PDB entry 6RE4 | electron microscopy, 3.00 A resolution | chains V and Z of the 20 polymer chains in the assembly

== Chain V ==
Molecule: ATP synthase subunit alpha
From: Polytomella sp. Pringsheim 198.80
UniProt: A0ZW40 (A0ZW40_9CHLO); residue numbers follow UniProt; this construct covers 1-562
Chain sequence (562 residues; each row starts with the number of its first residue):
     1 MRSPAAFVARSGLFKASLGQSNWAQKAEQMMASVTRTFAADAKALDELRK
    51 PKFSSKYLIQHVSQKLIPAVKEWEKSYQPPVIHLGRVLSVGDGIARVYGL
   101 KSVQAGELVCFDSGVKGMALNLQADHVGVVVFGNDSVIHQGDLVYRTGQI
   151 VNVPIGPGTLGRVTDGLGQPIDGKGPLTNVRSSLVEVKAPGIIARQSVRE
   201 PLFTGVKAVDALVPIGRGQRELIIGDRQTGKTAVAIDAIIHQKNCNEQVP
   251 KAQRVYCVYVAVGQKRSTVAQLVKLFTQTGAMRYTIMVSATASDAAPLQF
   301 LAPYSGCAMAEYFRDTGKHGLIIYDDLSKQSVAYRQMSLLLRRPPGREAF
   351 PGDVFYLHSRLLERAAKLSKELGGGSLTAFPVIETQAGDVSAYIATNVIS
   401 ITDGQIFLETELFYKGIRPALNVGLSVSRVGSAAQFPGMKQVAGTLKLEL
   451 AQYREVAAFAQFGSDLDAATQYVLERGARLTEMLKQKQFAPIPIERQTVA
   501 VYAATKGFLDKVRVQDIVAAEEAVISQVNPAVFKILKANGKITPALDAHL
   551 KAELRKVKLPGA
Disordered / not traced: 1-42
Construct notes: conflict Arg266 (Lys in A0ZW40)
Bound ions: Mg2+: Thr232 (together with ATP)
Residues lining bound ligands:
  - ADP (adenosine-5'-diphosphate): Val427, Ser428, Arg429
  - ATP (adenosine-5'-triphosphate): Asp226, Arg227, Gln228, Thr229, Gly230, Lys231, Thr232, Ala233, Glu384, Phe413, Arg418, Pro419, Gln486, Lys487, Gln488

== Chain Z ==
Molecule: ATP synthase subunit beta
From: Polytomella sp. Pringsheim 198.80
Notes: EC 7.1.2.2
UniProt: A0ZW41 (A0ZW41_9CHLO); residues 1-574 here = UniProt positions 1-574
Chain sequence (574 residues; each row starts with the number of its first residue):
     1 MALRYAAGLAKNVVQRQGASLNIARAFAAEPAPAIDAGYVSQVIGPVVDV
    51 RFDGELPSILSSLEVEGHSVRLVLEVAQHMGDNTVRCIAMDSTDGLVRGQ
   101 KVVDTGSPIKVPVGRGTLGRIMNVIGEPVDEQGPIDAADIWSIHREAPEF
   151 TEQSTEQEILVTGIKVVDLLAPYQRGGKIGLFGGAGVGKTVLIMELINNV
   201 AKAHGGFSVFAGVGERTREGNDLYREMIESGVIKLGAERGNSKCTLVYGQ
   251 MNEPPGARARVALTGLTVAEYFRDIEGQDVLLFVDNIFRFTQANSEVSAL
   301 LGRIPSAVGYQPTLATDLGGLQERITTTTKGSITSVQAVYVPADDLTDPA
   351 PATTFAHLDATTVLSRSIAELGIYPAVDPLDSTSRMLNPNVIGAEHYNVA
   401 RGVQKVLQDYKNLQDIIAILGMDELSEEDKLTVARARKIQRFLSQPFQVA
   451 EVFTGTPGKYVDLADTISGFQGVLTGKYDDLPEMAFYMVGDIKEVKEKAD
   501 KMAKDIASRKEADNKKVSEELKDIPSLDKLVSEIKEVVIEEDDGLEEDFK
   551 AEALSSETVVLNEEGKSVPLPKKN
Disordered / not traced: 1-35
Construct notes: conflict Ala350 (Gly in A0ZW41), Leu387 (Arg in A0ZW41)
Bound ions: Mg2+: Thr190, Glu215 (together with ADP)
Residues lining bound ligands:
  - ADP (adenosine-5'-diphosphate): Gly184, Ala185, Gly186, Val187, Gly188, Lys189, Thr190, Val191, Glu219, Tyr374, Pro375, Phe447, Ala450, Phe453, Thr454
  - ATP (adenosine-5'-triphosphate): Ser384, Arg385, Leu387, Asn388, Tyr397

== Chain V / chain Z interface ==
Pairs across the interface (158):
  Pro80(V) - Glu563(Z)
  Ile82(V) - Glu563(Z)
  His83(V) - Leu561(Z)
  His83(V) - Asn562(Z)
  His83(V) - Glu563(Z)
  His83(V) - Gly565(Z)
  Leu84(V) - Glu563(Z)
  Gly99(V) - Arg98(Z)  hydrogen bond (backbone-side chain)
  Leu100(V) - Arg98(Z)  hydrogen bond (backbone-side chain)
  Lys101(V) - Val97(Z)
  Lys101(V) - Arg98(Z)
  Ser102(V) - Val97(Z)
  Val103(V) - Leu96(Z)
  Val103(V) - Val97(Z)
  Gln104(V) - Gly95(Z)
  Gln104(V) - Leu96(Z)
  Gln104(V) - Val97(Z)
  Ala105(V) - Val43(Z)  hydrophobic
  Ala105(V) - Thr93(Z)
  Ala105(V) - Asp94(Z)
  Ala105(V) - Gly95(Z)  hydrogen bond (backbone-backbone)
  Ala105(V) - Leu96(Z)  hydrogen bond (backbone-backbone)
  Cys110(V) - Val560(Z)  hydrophobic
  Cys110(V) - Leu570(Z)  hydrophobic
  Phe111(V) - Leu570(Z)
  Asp112(V) - Lys573(Z)
  Asp112(V) - Asn574(Z)
  Asn121(V) - Val43(Z)
  Asn121(V) - Ile44(Z)
  Leu122(V) - Gln42(Z)
  Leu122(V) - Val43(Z)  hydrogen bond (backbone-backbone)
  Leu122(V) - Leu96(Z)
  Leu122(V) - Arg98(Z)
  Gln123(V) - Gln42(Z)
  Gln123(V) - Ile44(Z)
  Gln123(V) - Arg98(Z)  hydrogen bond (backbone-side chain)
  Ala124(V) - Ser41(Z)
  Ala124(V) - Gln42(Z)
  His126(V) - Arg98(Z)  hydrogen bond (backbone-side chain)
  Val127(V) - Arg98(Z)
  Tyr145(V) - Val560(Z)  hydrophobic
  Tyr145(V) - Leu570(Z)  hydrophobic
  Arg146(V) - Val560(Z)
  Arg146(V) - Leu561(Z)  hydrogen bond (backbone-backbone)
  Thr147(V) - Val559(Z)
  Thr147(V) - Val560(Z)
  Gly148(V) - Leu561(Z)
  Pro154(V) - Leu554(Z)  hydrophobic
  Ile155(V) - Phe549(Z)
  Gly156(V) - Phe549(Z)
  Pro157(V) - Leu545(Z)  hydrophobic
  Pro157(V) - Phe549(Z)
  Leu160(V) - Leu545(Z)  hydrophobic
  Leu177(V) - Leu554(Z)
  Asn179(V) - Phe549(Z)
  Val180(V) - Phe549(Z)
  Val180(V) - Ala551(Z)
  Val180(V) - Glu552(Z)  hydrogen bond (backbone-backbone)
  Val180(V) - Leu554(Z)  hydrophobic
  Arg181(V) - Phe549(Z)
  Arg181(V) - Lys550(Z)
  Arg181(V) - Glu552(Z)
  Ser182(V) - Glu552(Z)
  Lys188(V) - Asp91(Z)  salt bridge
  Ala189(V) - Asn252(Z)
  Ile192(V) - Thr217(Z)
  Ile192(V) - Asn221(Z)  hydrogen bond (backbone-side chain)
  Ile192(V) - Tyr248(Z)  hydrophobic
  Ile193(V) - Val129(Z)
  Ile193(V) - Asp130(Z)
  Ile193(V) - Glu131(Z)
  Ile193(V) - Tyr224(Z)  hydrophobic
  Arg195(V) - Thr217(Z)
  Arg195(V) - Arg218(Z)
  Arg195(V) - Asn221(Z)  hydrogen bond (backbone-side chain)
  Gln196(V) - Asn221(Z)
  Ser197(V) - Asp222(Z)
  Arg220(V) - Arg216(Z)
  Glu247(V) - Ile539(Z)
  Gln248(V) - Ile539(Z)
  Val249(V) - Ile539(Z)
  Pro250(V) - Val538(Z)
  Arg254(V) - Ile539(Z)
  Arg254(V) - Glu541(Z)
  Arg254(V) - Asp543(Z)  salt bridge
  Tyr256(V) - Asp543(Z)  hydrogen bond (side chain-backbone)
  Tyr256(V) - Leu545(Z)
  Arg283(V) - Glu541(Z)  salt bridge
  Arg283(V) - Asp543(Z)  salt bridge
  Tyr284(V) - Asp543(Z)
  Tyr312(V) - Leu545(Z)  hydrogen bond (side chain-backbone)
  Tyr312(V) - Phe549(Z)  hydrophobic
  Phe313(V) - Leu545(Z)  hydrophobic
  Lys318(V) - Gly544(Z)  hydrogen bond (side chain-backbone)
  Arg343(V) - Ile44(Z)
  Pro344(V) - Ala299(Z)
  Arg347(V) - Val308(Z)
  Gly352(V) - Glu296(Z)
  Asp353(V) - Glu296(Z)
  Phe355(V) - Arg258(Z)
  Phe355(V) - Arg289(Z)
  Phe355(V) - Gln292(Z)
  Phe355(V) - Glu296(Z)
  Tyr356(V) - Asn252(Z)
  Tyr356(V) - Glu253(Z)
  Tyr356(V) - Pro254(Z)  hydrophobic
  Tyr356(V) - Arg258(Z)
  Tyr356(V) - Glu296(Z)  hydrogen bond (backbone-side chain)
  Ser359(V) - Met251(Z)  hydrogen bond (side chain-backbone)
  Arg360(V) - Asn252(Z)
  Glu363(V) - Arg216(Z)
  Glu363(V) - Thr217(Z)  hydrogen bond
  Glu363(V) - Met251(Z)
  Glu363(V) - Asn252(Z)
  Ser391(V) - Ala343(Z)
  Thr396(V) - Tyr340(Z)
  Thr396(V) - Ala343(Z)
  Asn397(V) - Gln292(Z)
  Ile399(V) - Ala185(Z)  hydrophobic
  Ile399(V) - Arg216(Z)
  Ser400(V) - Arg216(Z)  hydrogen bond (backbone-side chain)
  Ser400(V) - Met251(Z)
  Ser400(V) - Arg289(Z)
  Ser400(V) - Tyr340(Z)  hydrogen bond
  Ile401(V) - Arg216(Z)  hydrogen bond (backbone-side chain)
  Ile401(V) - Met251(Z)  hydrophobic
  Thr402(V) - Arg216(Z)  hydrogen bond (backbone-side chain)
  Asp403(V) - Arg216(Z)  salt bridge
  Asp403(V) - Arg218(Z)  salt bridge
  Gly424(V) - Glu370(Z)
  Leu425(V) - Glu370(Z)
  Arg429(V) - Ala185(Z)
  Arg429(V) - Gly186(Z)
  Arg429(V) - Arg216(Z)
  Arg429(V) - Arg218(Z)
  Gly431(V) - Phe453(Z)
  Arg454(V) - Glu370(Z)
  Phe459(V) - Ala418(Z)
  Asn529(V) - Leu527(Z)
  Ala531(V) - Val531(Z)  hydrophobic
  Lys534(V) - Ile534(Z)
  Ile535(V) - Leu530(Z)
  Ile535(V) - Val531(Z)  hydrophobic
  Ile535(V) - Ile534(Z)  hydrophobic
  Ala538(V) - Ile534(Z)  hydrophobic
  Pro544(V) - Ile524(Z)
  Ala545(V) - Ile524(Z)  hydrophobic
  Ala545(V) - Pro525(Z)
  Ala545(V) - Leu530(Z)
  Ala548(V) - Ile524(Z)
  His549(V) - Ile524(Z)
  His549(V) - Pro525(Z)  hydrogen bond (side chain-backbone)
  His549(V) - Ser526(Z)
  His549(V) - Leu527(Z)  hydrogen bond (side chain-backbone)
  His549(V) - Leu530(Z)
  Lys551(V) - Ser518(Z)
  Ala552(V) - Glu520(Z)
  Arg555(V) - Asp513(Z)  salt bridge
Other interface residues (no listed pair), chain V (109 interface residues in all): Val81, Ser113, Gly114, Leu120, Asp125, Asp142, Ile150, Glu186, Pro190, Gly191, Val198, Lys251, Val390, Val430, Ala433, Tyr472, Val532, Asn539, Glu553, Lys556
Other interface residues (no listed pair), chain Z (83 interface residues in all): Gly45, Pro46, Ser92, Ile121, Gly220, Pro255, Ser295, Leu300, Val452, Arg509, Asp523, Glu540, Glu546, Thr558, Pro571

== Summary ==
The interface between chain V and chain Z involves 109 residues on one side and 83 on the other; the contacts
include 23 hydrogen bonds and 7 salt bridges. Polar pairs include Lys188(V)-Asp91(Z), Arg254(V)-Asp543(Z) and
Arg283(V)-Glu541(Z). ADP is bound between chain V and chain Z.
Here chain V is ATP synthase subunit alpha and chain Z is ATP synthase subunit beta, both from Polytomella sp.
Pringsheim 198.80. Entry 6RE4 (Cryo-EM structure of Polytomella F-ATP synthase, Rotary substate 2B, focussed
refinement of F1 head and rotor) was determined by electron microscopy, deposited together with 6RD4, 6RD5,
6RD6, 6RD7, 6RD8, 6RD9 and 46 further entries.
